Entry 4P46 (X-ray diffraction, 2.85 A resolution); this record covers chains D and A of the 4 polymer chains in the assembly.

# Chain D
Name: 3K Peptide, H-2 class II histocompatibility antigen, A beta chain
Organism: Synthetic Construct
UniProt: P14483 (HB2A_MOUSE); residues 4-192 here correspond to UniProt positions 31-219 (UniProt number = residue number + 27)
Sequence (218 residues; each row starts with the number of its first residue; numbers below 1 keep their minus sign (Phe-25 is residue -25)):
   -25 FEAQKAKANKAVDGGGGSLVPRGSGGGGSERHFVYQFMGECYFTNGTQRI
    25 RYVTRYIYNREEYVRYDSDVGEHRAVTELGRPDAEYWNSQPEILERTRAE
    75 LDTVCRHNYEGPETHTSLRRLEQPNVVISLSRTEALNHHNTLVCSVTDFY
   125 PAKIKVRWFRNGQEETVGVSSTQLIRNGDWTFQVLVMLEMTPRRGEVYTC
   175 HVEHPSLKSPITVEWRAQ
Not modelled in the structure: -12 to 5
Disulfide bonds: Cys15-Cys79, Cys118-Cys174
Sequence notes: linker (-12 to 3)
Curated features (UniProtKB/Swiss-Prot):
  - region: Arg190 to Gln192 (Connecting peptide)
  - glycosylation: Asn19 (N-linked (GlcNAc...) asparagine)

# Chain A
Name: J809.B5 TCR Y31A alpha chain (Va2.8)
Organism: Mus musculus
Notes: engineered mutation(s): Va2.8 Y31A
Sequence (199 residues; row label = number of the first residue in the row; note: 1 number in that range is skipped by the numbering (no residue carries it; nothing is unmodelled there)):
     2 QVRQSPQSLTVWEGETAILNCSYENSAFDAFPWYQQFPGEGPALLIAIRS
    52 VSD
    56 KKEDGRFTIFFNKREKKLSLHITDSQPGDSATYFCAASKGADRLTFGKGT
   106 QLIIQPYIQNPDPAVYQLRDSKSSDKSVCLFTDFDSQTNVSQSKDSDVYI
   156 TDKCVLDMRSMDFKSNSAVAWSNKSDFACANAFNNSIIPEDTFFPS
Disulfide bonds: Cys22-Cys90, Cys134-Cys184

# Interface between chain D and chain A
Pairs across the interface (6; chain D residue first):
  Glu-24(D) with Ala28(A); Lys94(A), salt bridge
  Gln-22(D) with Gly95(A)
  Lys-21(D) with Gly95(A), hydrogen bond (side chain-backbone)
  Lys-19(D) with Gly95(A); Ala96(A)
Also at the interface, not in a pair above, chain A (5 interface residues in all): Asp97

# Summary
Chain D and chain A form an interface of 4 and 5 residues respectively; the contacts include 1 hydrogen bond
and 1 salt bridge. Polar pairs include Glu-24(D)-Lys94(A) and Lys-21(D)-Gly95(A).
Here chain D is 3K Peptide, H-2 class II histocompatibility antigen, A beta chain (Synthetic Construct) and
chain A is J809.B5 TCR Y31A alpha chain (Va2.8) (Mus musculus). Entry 4P46 (J809.B5 Y31A TCR bound to IAb3K)
was determined by X-ray diffraction together with 4P23 from the same study.
